Entry 3M0H (X-ray diffraction, 1.58 A resolution); this record covers chains C and D of the 4 polymer chains in the assembly.

[Chain C (and D)]
Protein: L-rhamnose isomerase
From: Pseudomonas stutzeri
Notes: EC 5.3.1.14; chain D of this document is another copy of the same molecule, construct and numbering; everything in this record applies to it too
Reference sequence: Q75WH8 (Q75WH8_PSEST); residue numbers follow UniProt; this construct covers 1-430
Chain sequence (438 residues; numbered 1 to 438; the number before each row is that of its first residue):
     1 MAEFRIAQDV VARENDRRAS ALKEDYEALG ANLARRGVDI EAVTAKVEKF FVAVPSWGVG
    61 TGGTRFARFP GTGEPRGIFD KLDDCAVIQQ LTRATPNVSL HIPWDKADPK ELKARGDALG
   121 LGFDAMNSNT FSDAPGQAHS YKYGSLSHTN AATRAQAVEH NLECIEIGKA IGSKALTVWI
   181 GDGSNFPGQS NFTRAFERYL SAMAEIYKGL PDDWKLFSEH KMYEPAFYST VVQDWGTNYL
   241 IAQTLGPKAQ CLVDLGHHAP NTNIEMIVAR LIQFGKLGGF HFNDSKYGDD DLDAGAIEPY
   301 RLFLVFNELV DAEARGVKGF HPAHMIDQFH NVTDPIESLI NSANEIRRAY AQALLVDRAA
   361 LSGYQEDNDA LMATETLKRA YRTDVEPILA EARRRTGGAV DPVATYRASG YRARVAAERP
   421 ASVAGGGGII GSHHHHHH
Unresolved in the structure: 1-3, 430-438 (chain D: 1-3, 422-438)
Sequence notes: engineered mutation Asn150 (Asp in Q75WH8), Phe329 (Ser in Q75WH8); expression tag (431-438)
Bound ions: Mn2+ site 1: Glu219, Asp254, His281, Asp327 (together with L-rhamnose); Mn2+ site 2: His257, Asp289 (together with L-rhamnose)
Small-molecule neighbours: L-rhamnose (RNS): Trp57, His101, Trp104, Phe131, Trp179, Glu219, Lys221, Asp254, His257, His281, Asp289, Asp327, Phe329

[Chain C / chain D interface]
Pairs across the interface (80):
  Thr64(C) - Arg65(D)
  Thr64(C) - Pro225(D)
  Thr64(C) - Phe227(D)
  Arg65(C) - Thr64(D)
  Arg65(C) - Arg65(D)
  Arg65(C) - Glu224(D)  salt bridge
  Arg65(C) - Asp289(D)  salt bridge
  Arg65(C) - Asp291(D)  salt bridge
  Arg65(C) - Phe329(D)
  Phe66(C) - Trp179(D)  hydrophobic
  Phe66(C) - Lys221(D)
  Phe66(C) - Glu224(D)
  Ala67(C) - Phe131(D)
  Ala67(C) - Ser132(D)
  Phe69(C) - Phe131(D)
  Phe69(C) - Asp133(D)
  Phe69(C) - Ser140(D)
  Phe69(C) - Tyr141(D)
  Phe69(C) - Lys142(D)  hydrogen bond (backbone-side chain)
  Phe131(C) - Ala67(D)
  Phe131(C) - Phe69(D)
  Ser132(C) - Phe66(D)
  Ser132(C) - Ala67(D)
  Asp133(C) - Phe69(D)
  Ser140(C) - Phe69(D)
  Tyr141(C) - Phe69(D)
  Lys142(C) - Phe69(D)  hydrogen bond (side chain-backbone)
  Lys142(C) - Gly71(D)
  Lys142(C) - Asn331(D)
  Lys142(C) - Val332(D)
  Tyr143(C) - Val332(D)
  Trp179(C) - Phe66(D)  hydrophobic
  Asn185(C) - Leu292(D)
  Asn185(C) - Val332(D)
  Phe186(C) - Asp293(D)
  Phe186(C) - Ala296(D)  hydrophobic
  Phe186(C) - Val332(D)  hydrophobic
  Phe186(C) - Thr333(D)
  Pro187(C) - Ala296(D)
  Pro187(C) - Ile297(D)
  Lys221(C) - Phe66(D)
  Met222(C) - Tyr287(D)  hydrophobic
  Tyr223(C) - Tyr223(D)
  Tyr223(C) - Tyr287(D)  hydrophobic
  Glu224(C) - Arg65(D)  salt bridge
  Glu224(C) - Phe66(D)
  Pro225(C) - Thr64(D)
  Phe227(C) - Thr64(D)
  Phe227(C) - Lys286(D)
  Phe227(C) - Tyr287(D)
  Phe227(C) - Asp290(D)
  Phe227(C) - Leu292(D)
  Tyr228(C) - Lys286(D)
  Tyr228(C) - Tyr287(D)  hydrogen bond (backbone-side chain)
  Lys286(C) - Phe227(D)
  Lys286(C) - Tyr228(D)
  Tyr287(C) - Met222(D)  hydrophobic
  Tyr287(C) - Tyr223(D)  hydrophobic
  Tyr287(C) - Phe227(D)
  Tyr287(C) - Tyr228(D)  hydrogen bond (side chain-backbone)
  Asp289(C) - Arg65(D)  salt bridge
  Asp290(C) - Phe227(D)
  Asp291(C) - Arg65(D)  salt bridge
  Leu292(C) - Asn185(D)
  Leu292(C) - Phe227(D)
  Asp293(C) - Phe186(D)
  Ala296(C) - Phe186(D)  hydrophobic
  Ala296(C) - Pro187(D)
  Ile297(C) - Pro187(D)
  Phe329(C) - Arg65(D)
  Asn331(C) - Lys142(D)
  Val332(C) - Lys142(D)
  Val332(C) - Tyr143(D)
  Val332(C) - Asn185(D)
  Val332(C) - Phe186(D)  hydrophobic
  Thr333(C) - Phe186(D)
  Ala424(C) - Asp133(D)
  Gly428(C) - Arg65(D)
  Ile429(C) - Arg65(D)  hydrogen bond (backbone-backbone)
  Ile429(C) - Phe66(D)  hydrophobic
Other interface residues (no listed pair), chain C (46 interface residues in all): Gly63, Pro70, Gly71, Gln189, Ser229, Pro260, Gly288
Other interface residues (no listed pair), chain D (43 interface residues in all): Gly63, Pro70, Gln189, Ser229, Pro260, Gly288

[Summary]
46 residues of chain C face 43 of chain D across their interface; the contacts include 5 hydrogen bonds and 6
salt bridges. Polar contacts include Arg65(C)-Glu224(D), Arg65(C)-Asp289(D) and Arg65(C)-Asp291(D). Chain C
binds L-rhamnose.
Both chains are L-rhamnose isomerase (Pseudomonas stutzeri). Entry 3M0H (Crystal structure of Pseudomonas
stutzeri L-rhamnose isomerase mutant S329F in complex with L-rhamnose) was determined by X-ray diffraction,
deposited together with 3M0L, 3M0M, 3M0V, 3M0X and 3M0Y.
